PDB entry 1RBH | X-ray diffraction, 1.70 A resolution | chains S and A

# Chain S
Protein: Ribonuclease S (S-PEPTIDE)
Source organism: Bos taurus
UniProtKB: P61823 (RNAS1_BOVIN); residues 1-15 here correspond to UniProt positions 27-41 (UniProt number = residue number + 26)
Chain sequence (16 residues; numbered 1 to 16; the number before each row is that of its first residue):
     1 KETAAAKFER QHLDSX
Modified residues: NH2 (amino group) at position 16
Swiss-Prot annotation at these positions:
  - active site: H12 (Proton acceptor)
  - binding site (substrate): K7, R10
  - glycosylation (N-linked (Glc) (glycation) lysine): K1, K7

# Chain A
Protein: Ribonuclease S (S-protein)
Source organism: Bos taurus
Notes: EC 3.1.27.5
UniProtKB: P61823 (RNAS1_BOVIN); residues 21-124 here correspond to UniProt positions 47-150 (UniProt number = residue number + 26)
Chain sequence (104 residues; each row starts with the number of its first residue):
    21 SSSNYCNQMM KSRNLTKDRC KPVNTFVHES LADVQAVCSQ KNVACKNGQT NCYQSYSTMS
    81 ITDCRETGSS KYPNCAYKTT QANKHIIVAC EGNPYVPVHF DASV
Cystine bridges: C26-C84, C40-C95, C58-C110, C65-C72
Swiss-Prot annotation at these positions:
  - active site: H119 (Proton donor)
  - binding site (substrate): K41 to T45, K66, R85
  - glycosylation: N34 (N-linked (GlcNAc...) asparagine), K37 (N-linked (Glc) (glycation) lysine), K41 (N-linked (Glc) (glycation) lysine)

# Chain S / chain A interface
Contacting residue pairs (36):
  A5(S) - V116(A)  hydrophobic
  A5(S) - P117(A)
  F8(S) - V54(A)  hydrophobic
  F8(S) - V108(A)  hydrophobic
  F8(S) - P117(A)
  F8(S) - V118(A)
  F8(S) - H119(A)
  F8(S) - F120(A)
  E9(S) - R33(A)  hydrogen bond (backbone-side chain)
  E9(S) - L51(A)
  E9(S) - Q55(A)
  R10(S) - R33(A)  hydrogen bond (backbone-side chain)
  R10(S) - N34(A)
  R10(S) - L35(A)
  Q11(S) - L35(A)
  Q11(S) - K41(A)
  Q11(S) - N44(A)  hydrogen bond (backbone-side chain)
  Q11(S) - T45(A)
  Q11(S) - F46(A)
  H12(S) - N44(A)  hydrogen bond
  H12(S) - T45(A)  hydrogen bond (side chain-backbone)
  H12(S) - F46(A)
  H12(S) - V47(A)  hydrogen bond (backbone-backbone)
  H12(S) - F120(A)
  L13(S) - R33(A)  hydrogen bond (backbone-side chain)
  L13(S) - V47(A)
  L13(S) - E49(A)
  L13(S) - L51(A)  hydrophobic
  L13(S) - V54(A)  hydrophobic
  D14(S) - Y25(A)  hydrogen bond
  D14(S) - M29(A)
  D14(S) - V47(A)  hydrogen bond (backbone-backbone)
  D14(S) - H48(A)  salt bridge
  S15(S) - E49(A)  hydrogen bond (side chain-backbone)
  S15(S) - S50(A)
  S15(S) - L51(A)  hydrogen bond (side chain-backbone)
Interface residues without a listed pair, chain S (10 interface residues in all): A4

# In short
The interface between chain S and chain A involves 10 residues on one side and 22 on the other; the contacts
include 11 hydrogen bonds and 1 salt bridge. Polar contacts include D14(S)-H48(A), E9(S)-R33(A) and
R10(S)-R33(A).
Here chain S is Ribonuclease S (S-PEPTIDE) and chain A is Ribonuclease S (S-protein), both from Bos taurus.
Entry 1RBH (Crystallographic structures of ribonuclease S variants with nonpolar substitution at position 13:
packing and cavities) was determined by X-ray diffraction (same publication as 1RBC, 1RBD, 1RBE, 1RBF, 1RBG
and 1RBI).
